6X4B - chains A and B; structure by X-ray diffraction, 2.50 A resolution.

# Chain A
Name: Reverse transcriptase/ribonuclease H
Source organism: Human immunodeficiency virus type 1 group M subtype B
Notes: EC 2.7.7.49, 2.7.7.7, 3.1.26.13
UniProt: P03366 (POL_HV1B1); residues 1-555 here correspond to UniProt positions 600-1154 (UniProt number = residue number + 599)
Amino-acid sequence (557 residues; row label = number of the first residue in the row; numbers below 1 keep their minus sign (Met-1 is residue -1)):
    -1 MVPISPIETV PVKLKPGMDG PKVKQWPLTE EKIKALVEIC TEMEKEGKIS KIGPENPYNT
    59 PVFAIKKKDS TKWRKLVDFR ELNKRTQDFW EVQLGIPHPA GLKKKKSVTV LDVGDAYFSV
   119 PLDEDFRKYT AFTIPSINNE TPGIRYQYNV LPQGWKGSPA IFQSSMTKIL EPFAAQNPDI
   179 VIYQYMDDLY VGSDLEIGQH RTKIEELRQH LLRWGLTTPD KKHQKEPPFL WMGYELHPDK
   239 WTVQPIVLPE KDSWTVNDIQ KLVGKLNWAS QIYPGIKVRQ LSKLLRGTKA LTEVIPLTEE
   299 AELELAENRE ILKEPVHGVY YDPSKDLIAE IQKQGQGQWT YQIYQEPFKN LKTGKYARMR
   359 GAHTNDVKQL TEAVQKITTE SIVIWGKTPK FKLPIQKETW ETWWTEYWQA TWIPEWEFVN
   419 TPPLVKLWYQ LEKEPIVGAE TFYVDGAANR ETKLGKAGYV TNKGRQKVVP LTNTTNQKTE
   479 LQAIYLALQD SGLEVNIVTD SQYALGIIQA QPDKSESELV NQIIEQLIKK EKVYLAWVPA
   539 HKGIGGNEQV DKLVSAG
Disordered / not traced: -1 to 1, 67-68, 138-140
Differences from the reference sequence: expression tag (-1 to 0); engineered mutation Ala172 (Lys771 in P03366), Ala173 (Lys772 in P03366), Ser280 (Cys879 in P03366)
Metal / ion sites: Mg2+: Asp443, Glu478, Asp498
Ligand contacts: UMY (7-{2-[2-(2,4-dioxo-3,4-dihydropyrimidin-1(2H)-yl)ethoxy]phenoxy}-5-fluoro-8-methylnaphthalene-2-carbonitrile): Leu100, Lys101, Lys102, Lys103, Val106, Val108, Val179, Tyr181, Tyr188, Val189, Gly190, Phe227, Leu228, Trp229, Leu234, His235, Pro236, Tyr318
Curated features (UniProtKB/Swiss-Prot):
  - region: Phe227 to His235 (RT 'primer grip')
  - motif: Trp398 to Trp414 (Tryptophan repeat motif)
  - binding site (Mg(2+)): Asp110, Asp185, Asp186, Asp443, Glu478, Asp498, Asp549
  - site: Trp401 (Essential for RT p66/p51 heterodimerization), Trp414 (Essential for RT p66/p51 heterodimerization), Phe440, Tyr441 (Cleavage)

# Chain B
Name: p51 RT
Source organism: Human immunodeficiency virus type 1 group M subtype B
UniProt: P03366 (POL_HV1B1); residues 1-428 here correspond to UniProt positions 600-1027 (UniProt number = residue number + 599)
Amino-acid sequence (428 residues; numbered 1 to 428; the number before each row is that of its first residue):
     1 PISPIETVPV KLKPGMDGPK VKQWPLTEEK IKALVEICTE MEKEGKISKI GPENPYNTPV
    61 FAIKKKDSTK WRKLVDFREL NKRTQDFWEV QLGIPHPAGL KKKKSVTVLD VGDAYFSVPL
   121 DEDFRKYTAF TIPSINNETP GIRYQYNVLP QGWKGSPAIF QSSMTKILEP FKKQNPDIVI
   181 YQYMDDLYVG SDLEIGQHRT KIEELRQHLL RWGLTTPDKK HQKEPPFLWM GYELHPDKWT
   241 VQPIVLPEKD SWTVNDIQKL VGKLNWASQI YPGIKVRQLS KLLRGTKALT EVIPLTEEAE
   301 LELAENREIL KEPVHGVYYD PSKDLIAEIQ KQGQGQWTYQ IYQEPFKNLK TGKYARMRGA
   361 HTNDVKQLTE AVQKITTESI VIWGKTPKFK LPIQKETWET WWTEYWQATW IPEWEFVNTP
   421 PLVKLWYQ
Disordered / not traced: 1-3, 66-67, 88-94, 218-231
Differences from the reference sequence: engineered mutation Ser280 (Cys879 in P03366)
Curated features (UniProtKB/Swiss-Prot):
  - region: Phe227 to His235 (RT 'primer grip')
  - motif: Trp398 to Trp414 (Tryptophan repeat motif)
  - binding site (Mg(2+)): Asp110, Asp185, Asp186
  - site (Essential for RT p66/p51 heterodimerization): Trp401, Trp414

# Chain A / chain B interface
Contacting residue pairs - 102 pairs, chain A then chain B:
  Val8(A) - Pro52(B)  hydrophobic
  Val8(A) - Glu53(B)
  Pro9(A) - Glu53(B)
  Gln85(A) - Glu53(B)  hydrogen bond (side chain-backbone)
  Asp86(A) - Lys20(B)  salt bridge
  Asp86(A) - Pro55(B)
  Phe87(A) - Pro52(B)
  Phe87(A) - Glu53(B)
  Phe87(A) - Pro55(B)
  Trp88(A) - Pro52(B)  hydrogen bond (backbone-backbone)
  Trp88(A) - Asn54(B)
  Trp88(A) - Pro55(B)
  Trp88(A) - Asn57(B)
  Trp88(A) - Thr131(B)
  Trp88(A) - Arg143(B)
  Gln91(A) - Asn137(B)
  Gln91(A) - Thr139(B)
  Gln91(A) - Pro140(B)
  Gly93(A) - Asn137(B)
  Pro95(A) - Asn136(B)
  Pro95(A) - Asn137(B)
  His96(A) - Asn136(B)  hydrogen bond (backbone-side chain)
  Gly99(A) - Asn136(B)
  Ala158(A) - Pro52(B)
  Gln161(A) - Pro140(B)
  Ser162(A) - Pro52(B)
  Tyr181(A) - Glu138(B)
  Arg358(A) - Gln394(B)
  Arg358(A) - Glu396(B)  salt bridge
  Glu370(A) - Gln394(B)
  Gln373(A) - Glu396(B)  hydrogen bond (side chain-backbone)
  Gln373(A) - Thr397(B)  hydrogen bond
  Gln373(A) - Thr400(B)  hydrogen bond
  Thr377(A) - Thr400(B)
  Ile380(A) - Leu26(B)
  Val381(A) - Pro25(B)  hydrophobic
  Val381(A) - Asn136(B)  hydrogen bond (backbone-backbone)
  Ile382(A) - Ile135(B)
  Ile382(A) - Asn136(B)
  Trp383(A) - Ile135(B)
  Gly384(A) - Thr27(B)
  Gly384(A) - Glu28(B)  hydrogen bond (backbone-backbone)
  Gly384(A) - Ile135(B)
  Trp402(A) - Lys331(B)  hydrogen bond (backbone-side chain)
  Thr403(A) - Lys331(B)
  Tyr405(A) - Lys331(B)  hydrogen bond (backbone-side chain)
  Trp406(A) - Lys331(B)
  Trp406(A) - Asn418(B)
  Trp406(A) - Pro420(B)
  Gln407(A) - Lys331(B)
  Gln407(A) - Asp364(B)
  Gln407(A) - Pro392(B)
  Gln407(A) - Ile393(B)
  Gln407(A) - Gln394(B)  hydrogen bond (side chain-backbone)
  Gln407(A) - Val417(B)  hydrogen bond (side chain-backbone)
  Gln407(A) - Asn418(B)
  Ala408(A) - Trp337(B)  hydrophobic
  Ala408(A) - Asp364(B)
  Ala408(A) - Pro392(B)  hydrogen bond (backbone-backbone)
  Ala408(A) - Ile393(B)
  Thr409(A) - Asp364(B)  hydrogen bond (backbone-side chain)
  Trp410(A) - Asn363(B)
  Trp410(A) - Val365(B)
  Trp410(A) - Thr397(B)
  Trp410(A) - Trp401(B)  hydrophobic
  Pro433(A) - Asn255(B)
  Pro433(A) - Thr290(B)
  Ile434(A) - Thr290(B)
  Val435(A) - Thr290(B)
  Thr439(A) - Lys287(B)
  Thr439(A) - Ala288(B)
  Thr439(A) - Leu289(B)  hydrogen bond (side chain-backbone)
  Tyr441(A) - Gln258(B)
  Tyr441(A) - Thr286(B)
  Tyr441(A) - Lys287(B)  hydrogen bond (side chain-backbone)
  Thr459(A) - Thr286(B)
  Asn460(A) - Thr286(B)
  Asn460(A) - Lys287(B)
  Asn460(A) - Ala288(B)
  Asn494(A) - Leu289(B)
  Val496(A) - Leu289(B)  hydrophobic
  Leu503(A) - Leu422(B)  hydrophobic
  Gln507(A) - Pro421(B)
  Tyr532(A) - Asn255(B)  hydrogen bond
  Tyr532(A) - Lys259(B)  hydrogen bond
  Tyr532(A) - Leu289(B)  hydrophobic
  Ala534(A) - Asn255(B)
  Ala534(A) - Lys259(B)
  Trp535(A) - Leu422(B)  hydrophobic
  Trp535(A) - Trp426(B)  hydrophobic
  Val536(A) - Gln258(B)
  Pro537(A) - Gly262(B)
  Pro537(A) - Asn265(B)
  Lys540(A) - Asn265(B)  hydrogen bond
  Ile542(A) - Val261(B)  hydrophobic
  Ile542(A) - Ser280(B)
  Ile542(A) - Leu283(B)
  Gly543(A) - Leu283(B)
  Gly543(A) - Gly285(B)
  Gly544(A) - Gly285(B)  hydrogen bond (backbone-backbone)
  Gln547(A) - Gly285(B)
  Gln547(A) - Thr286(B)
Interface residues without a listed pair, chain A (68 interface residues in all): Lys11, Ile94, Leu100, Lys101, Ile159, Thr165, Gln182, Thr376, Lys385, Thr386, Gly436, Val458, Gln500, Gly504, Gly541
Interface residues without a listed pair, chain B (57 interface residues in all): Tyr56, Lys126, Val254, Val276, Arg284, Leu368, Tyr405

# In short
68 residues of chain A and 57 residues of chain B are in contact; the contacts include 20 hydrogen bonds and 2
salt bridges. Among the polar pairs are Asp86(A)-Lys20(B), Arg358(A)-Glu396(B) and Gln85(A)-Glu53(B). Bound to
chain A: compound UMY.
Here chain A is Reverse transcriptase/ribonuclease H and chain B is p51 RT, both from Human immunodeficiency
virus type 1 group M subtype B. Entry 6X4B (Crystal Structure of HIV-1 Reverse Transcriptase in Complex with
7-(2-(2-(2,4-dioxo-3,4-dihydropyrimidin-1(2H)-yl)ethoxy)phenoxy)-5-fluoro-8-methyl-2-naphthonitrile (JLJ655),
a Non-nucleoside Inhibitor) was determined by X-ray diffraction (same publication as 6X47, 6X49, 6X4A, 6X4C,
6X4D, 6X4E and 6X4F).
